Entry 1RKP (X-ray diffraction, 2.05 A resolution); this record covers chain A.

# Chain A
Protein: cGMP-specific 3', 5'-cyclic phosphodiesterase
Organism: Homo sapiens
Notes: EC 3.1.4.17; fragment: catalytic domain (Residues 535-860)
Reference sequence: O76074 (PDE5A_HUMAN); residues 535-860 here = UniProt positions 535-860
Sequence (326 residues; numbered 535 to 860; the number before each row is that of its first residue):
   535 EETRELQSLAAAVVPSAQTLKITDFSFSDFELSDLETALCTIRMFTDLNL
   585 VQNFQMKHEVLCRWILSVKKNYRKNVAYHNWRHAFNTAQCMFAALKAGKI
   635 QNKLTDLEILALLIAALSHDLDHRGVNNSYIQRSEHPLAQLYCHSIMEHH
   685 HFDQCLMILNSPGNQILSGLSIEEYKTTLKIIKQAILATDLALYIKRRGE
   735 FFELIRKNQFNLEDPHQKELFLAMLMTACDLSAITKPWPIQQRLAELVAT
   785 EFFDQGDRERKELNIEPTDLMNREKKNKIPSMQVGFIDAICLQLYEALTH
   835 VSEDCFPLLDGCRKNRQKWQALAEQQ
Disordered / not traced: 793-807
Sequence notes: engineered mutation L778 (Ile in O76074)
Metal / ion sites: Zn2+: H617, H653, D654, D764; Mg2+ near D654 (its only coordinating residue here)
Ligand contacts: 3-isobutyl-1-methylxanthine (IBM): Y612, H613, L725, D764, L765, A767, I768, V782, F786, M816, Q817, F820
Curated features (UniProtKB/Swiss-Prot):
  - active site: H613 (Proton donor)
  - binding site (Zn(2+)): H617, H653, D654, D764
  - binding site (Mg(2+)): D654
  - binding site (3',5'-cyclic GMP): Q817
  - mutagenesis: A767 (A767N: Changes substrate selectivity from cGMP-specific to dual cAMP and cGMP binding and hydrolysis; when associated with Y-775 and Y-853), Q775 (Q775Y: Changes substrate selectivity from cGMP-specific to dual cAMP and cGMP binding and hydrolysis; when associated with N-767 and Y-853), W853 (W853Y: Changes substrate selectivity from cGMP-specific to dual cAMP and cGMP binding and hydrolysis; when associated with N-767 and Y-775)
From the paper describing this entry:
  - Zn2+ coordination: H617, H653, D654, D764
  - Mg2+ coordination: D654
  - binding site for 3-isobutyl-1-methylxanthine: L765, A767, I768, V782, F786, Q817, F820
  - contacts within the chain: Q775-W853 (hydrogen bond), A767-Q775 (backbone contact), Q775-Q817 (hydrogen bond)
  - conformationally variable residues (order/disorder transition): E793 to R807

# Summary
Bound to chain A: 3-isobutyl-1-methylxanthine. H617, H653, D654 and D764 form the Zn2+ site. From UniProt:
active-site residue H613, 4 Zn2+-binding residues, Mg2+-binding residue D654 and residue binding 3',5'-cyclic
GMP Q817. From the paper: a binding site for 3-isobutyl-1-methylxanthine at L765, A767 and I768 among others;
Zn2+ coordination by H617, H653 and D654 among others.
Chain A is cGMP-specific 3', 5'-cyclic phosphodiesterase (Homo sapiens); the structure, Crystal structure of
PDE5A1-IBMX, was determined by X-ray diffraction together with 1ZKN from the same study.
